PDB entry 4RG4 | X-ray diffraction, 2.51 A resolution | chain A

Chain A:
Name: Cyclohexanone monooxygenase
From: Rhodococcus sp. HI-31
Notes: EC 1.14.13.22
UniProt: C0STX7 (C0STX7_9NOCA); numbering as in UniProt (aligned over 1-540)
Amino-acid sequence (548 residues; each row starts with the number of its first residue; numbers below 1 keep their minus sign (Gly-7 is residue -7)):
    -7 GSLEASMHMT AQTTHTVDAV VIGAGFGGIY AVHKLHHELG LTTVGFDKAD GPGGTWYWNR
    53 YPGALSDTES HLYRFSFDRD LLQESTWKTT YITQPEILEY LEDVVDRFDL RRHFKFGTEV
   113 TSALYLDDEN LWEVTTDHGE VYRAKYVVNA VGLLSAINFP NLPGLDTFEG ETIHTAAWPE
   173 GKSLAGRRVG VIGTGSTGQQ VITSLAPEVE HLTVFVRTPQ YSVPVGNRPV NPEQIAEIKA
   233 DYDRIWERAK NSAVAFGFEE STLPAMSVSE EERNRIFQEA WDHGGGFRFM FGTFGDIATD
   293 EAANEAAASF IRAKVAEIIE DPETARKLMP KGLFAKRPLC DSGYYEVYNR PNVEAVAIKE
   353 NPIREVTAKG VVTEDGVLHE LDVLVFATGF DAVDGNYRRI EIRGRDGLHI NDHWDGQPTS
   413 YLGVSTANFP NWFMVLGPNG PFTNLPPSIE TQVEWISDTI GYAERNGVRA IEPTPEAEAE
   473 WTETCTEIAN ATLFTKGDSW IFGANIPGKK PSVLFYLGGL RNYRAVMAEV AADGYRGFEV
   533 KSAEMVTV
Disordered / not traced: -7 to 5, 489-505, 534-540
Sequence notes: expression tag (-7 to 0)
Covalently attached groups: pentanedial (PTD) linked to Lys40, Lys174, Arg179
Ligand contacts:
  - Caprolactone (ECE): Asp59, Phe248, Phe279, Arg329, Phe434, Thr435, Leu437
  - FAD (flavin-adenine dinucleotide): Ile14, Gly15, Ala16, Gly17, Phe18, Gly19, Gly20, Phe38, Asp39, Ala41, Gly45, Gly46, Thr47, Trp48, Trp50, Asn51, Tyr53, Leu57, Ser58, Asp59, Thr60, Tyr65, Thr110, Glu111, Val112, Ala142, Val143, Gly144, Leu146, Phe382, Asn388, Ile392, Leu428, Thr435, Asn436, Leu437, Pro438, Ile441
  - NADP (NAP; NADP nicotinamide-adenine-dinucleotide phosphate): Tyr53, Leu57, Ser58, Asp59, Leu146, Asn150, Pro152, Ile184, Gly185, Thr186, Gly187, Ser188, Thr189, Gly190, Gln192, Arg209, Thr210, Arg329, Ile350, Ala379, Thr380, Gly381, Phe382
  - pentanedial (PTD), molecule 1: Trp50, Ser147, Ile149, Asn388
  - pentanedial (PTD), molecule 2: Glu163, Ser175, Leu176
From the paper describing this entry:
  - binding site for pentanedial: Lys40, Lys174, Arg179
  - conformationally variable residues (order/disorder transition): Gly489 to Val505
  - specificity-determining residues: Leu145, Leu428, Phe434, Leu437, Phe507 (proposed by the authors, not directly observed)
  - mutagenesis - W492A: decreased catalytic activity (citing earlier work)
  - mutagenesis - W492A: decreased binding to NADP (citing earlier work)
  - specificity-determining residues: Thr60, Pro430, Thr435 (citing earlier work)

In short:
Ligands of chain A: flavin-adenine dinucleotide, NADP and Caprolactone. Covalently linked pentanedial: at
Lys40 and Lys174. The paper reports a binding site for pentanedial at Lys40, Lys174 and Arg179; W492A reduces
catalytic activity.
Chain A is Cyclohexanone monooxygenase (Rhodococcus sp. HI-31); the structure, Epsilon-caprolactone-bound
crystal structure of cyclohexanone monooxygenase in the Loose conformation, was determined by X-ray
diffraction (same publication as 4RG3).
